Entry 2QTB (X-ray diffraction, 2.25 A resolution); this record covers chains A and B.

== Chain A (and B) ==
Name: Dipeptidyl peptidase 4
Source organism: Homo sapiens
Notes: EC 3.4.14.5; chain B of this document is another copy of the same molecule, construct and numbering; everything in this record applies to it too
UniProt: P27487 (DPP4_HUMAN); numbering as in UniProt (aligned over 1-766)
Chain sequence (766 residues; row label = number of the first residue in the row):
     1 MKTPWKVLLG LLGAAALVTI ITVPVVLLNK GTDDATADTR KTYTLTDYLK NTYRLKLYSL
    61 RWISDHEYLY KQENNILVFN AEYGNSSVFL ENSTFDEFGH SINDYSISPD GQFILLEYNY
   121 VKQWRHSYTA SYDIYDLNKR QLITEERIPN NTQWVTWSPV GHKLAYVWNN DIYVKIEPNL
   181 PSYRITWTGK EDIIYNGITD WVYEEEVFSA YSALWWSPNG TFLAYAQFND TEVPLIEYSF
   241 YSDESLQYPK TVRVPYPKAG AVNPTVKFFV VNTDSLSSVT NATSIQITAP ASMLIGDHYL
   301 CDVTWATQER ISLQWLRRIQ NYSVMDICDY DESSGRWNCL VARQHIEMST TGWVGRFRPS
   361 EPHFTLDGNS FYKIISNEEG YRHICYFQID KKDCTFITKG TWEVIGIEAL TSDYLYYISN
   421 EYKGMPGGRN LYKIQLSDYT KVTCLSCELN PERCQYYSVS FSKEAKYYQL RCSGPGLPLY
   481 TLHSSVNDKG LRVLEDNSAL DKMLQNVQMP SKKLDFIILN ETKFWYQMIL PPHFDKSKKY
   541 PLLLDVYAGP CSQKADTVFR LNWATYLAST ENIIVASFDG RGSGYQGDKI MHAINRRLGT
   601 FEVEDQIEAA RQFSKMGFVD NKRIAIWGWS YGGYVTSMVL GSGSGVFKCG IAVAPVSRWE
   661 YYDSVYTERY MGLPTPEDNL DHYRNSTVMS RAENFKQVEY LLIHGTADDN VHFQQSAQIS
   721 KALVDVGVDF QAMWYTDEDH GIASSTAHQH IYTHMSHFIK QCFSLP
Disordered / not traced: 1-38
Differences from the reference sequence: engineered mutation Thr39 (Ser in P27487)
Cystine bridges: Cys328-Cys339, Cys385-Cys394, Cys444-Cys447, Cys454-Cys472, Cys649-Cys762
Covalently attached groups: N-acetylglucosamine (NAG) linked to Asn85, Asn92, Asn150, Asn219, Asn281, Asn321, Asn520; glycan linked to Asn229
Metal / ion sites: Na+: Gly490, Leu491
Residues lining bound ligands: 474 ((2S,3S)-3-amino-4-(3,3-difluoropyrrolidin-1-yl)-N,N-dimethyl-4-oxo-2-(trans-4-[1,2,4]triazolo[1,5-a]pyridin-6-ylcyclohexyl)butanamide): Arg125, Glu205, Glu206, Val207, Ser209, Phe357, Arg358, Tyr547, Ser630, Tyr631, Val656, Trp659, Tyr662, Tyr666, Asn710, Val711, His740
UniProt features mapped onto this chain:
  - active site (Charge relay system): Ser630, Asp708, His740
  - glycosylation (N-linked (GlcNAc...) asparagine): Asn85, Asn92, Asn150, Asn219, Asn229, Asn281, Asn321, Asn520, Asn685
  - mutagenesis: Asn85 (N85A: Does not inhibit dipeptidyl peptidase activity, interaction with ADA and homodimer formation), Asn92 (N92A: Does not inhibit dipeptidyl peptidase activity, interaction with ADA and homodimer formation), Asn150 (N150A: Does not inhibit dipeptidyl peptidase activity, interaction with ADA and homodimer formation), Glu205 (E205K: Inhibits dipeptidyl peptidase activity), Glu206 (E206L: Inhibits dipeptidyl peptidase activity), Asn219 (N219A: Does not inhibit dipeptidyl peptidase activity, interaction with ADA and homodimer formation), Asn229 (N229A: Does not inhibit dipeptidyl peptidase activity, interaction with ADA and homodimer formation), Asn281 (N281A: Does not inhibit dipeptidyl peptidase activity, interaction with ADA and homodimer formation), Asn321 (N321A: Does not inhibit dipeptidyl peptidase activity, interaction with ADA and homodimer formation), Asn520 (N520A: Does not inhibit dipeptidyl peptidase activity, interaction with ADA and homodimer formation), Asn685 (N685A: Does not inhibit dipeptidyl peptidase activity, interaction with ADA and homodimer formation), His750 (H750A: Inhibits weakly homodimerization and dipeptidyl peptidase activity ...)

== Interface between chain A and chain B ==
Residue-residue contacts (109):
  Pro234(A) with Tyr248(B)
  Leu235(A) with Tyr248(B)
  Ile236(A) with Pro249(B)
  Glu237(A) with Ser239(B); Thr251(B), hydrogen bond; Arg253(B), salt bridge
  Ser239(A) with Glu237(B); Tyr238(B)
  Tyr241(A) with Phe713(B); Gln714(B); Ala717(B), hydrophobic; Gln718(B), hydrogen bond (backbone-side chain)
  Ser242(A) with Gln718(B), hydrogen bond (backbone-side chain); Lys721(B), hydrogen bond (backbone-side chain)
  Asp243(A) with Gln718(B), hydrogen bond (backbone-side chain)
  Glu244(A) with Arg658(B), salt bridge; Tyr661(B), hydrogen bond (backbone-side chain); Thr687(B); Met689(B); Gln718(B)
  Leu246(A) with Tyr661(B); Gln714(B)
  Gln247(A) with Lys258(B); Ala259(B), hydrogen bond (side chain-backbone); Glu660(B), hydrogen bond (side chain-backbone); Tyr661(B); Gln714(B), hydrogen bond (backbone-side chain)
  Tyr248(A) with Pro234(B); Leu235(B); Tyr256(B), hydrogen bond (side chain-backbone); Pro257(B); Lys258(B), hydrogen bond (side chain-backbone); Ala261(B)
  Pro249(A) with Ile236(B); Gln714(B)
  Thr251(A) with Glu237(B), hydrogen bond
  Arg253(A) with Glu237(B), salt bridge; Arg253(B)
  Tyr256(A) with Tyr248(B), hydrogen bond (backbone-side chain)
  Pro257(A) with Tyr248(B)
  Lys258(A) with Gln247(B); Tyr248(B), hydrogen bond (backbone-side chain)
  Ala259(A) with Gln247(B), hydrogen bond (backbone-side chain)
  Ala261(A) with Tyr248(B)
  Arg658(A) with Glu244(B), salt bridge
  Glu660(A) with Gln247(B), hydrogen bond (backbone-side chain)
  Tyr661(A) with Glu244(B), hydrogen bond (side chain-backbone); Leu246(B); Gln247(B)
  Thr687(A) with Glu244(B)
  Met689(A) with Glu244(B)
  Phe713(A) with Tyr241(B); Trp734(B)
  Gln714(A) with Tyr241(B); Leu246(B); Gln247(B), hydrogen bond (side chain-backbone); Pro249(B)
  Ser716(A) with Trp734(B)
  Ala717(A) with Tyr241(B), hydrophobic; Trp734(B); Thr736(B), hydrogen bond (backbone-side chain)
  Gln718(A) with Tyr241(B), hydrogen bond (side chain-backbone); Ser242(B), hydrogen bond (side chain-backbone); Asp243(B), hydrogen bond (side chain-backbone); Glu244(B)
  Ser720(A) with Trp734(B), hydrogen bond; Thr736(B), hydrogen bond
  Lys721(A) with Ser242(B), hydrogen bond (side chain-backbone); Thr736(B)
  Val724(A) with Tyr735(B), hydrophobic; Thr746(B); Ala747(B); His750(B)
  Asp725(A) with Thr746(B), hydrogen bond
  Val728(A) with His750(B), hydrogen bond (backbone-side chain)
  Asp729(A) with His750(B); His754(B), salt bridge; His757(B)
  Phe730(A) with Met733(B); His750(B); His754(B)
  Gln731(A) with Gln731(B)
  Ala732(A) with Ala732(B); Trp734(B), hydrophobic
  Met733(A) with Phe730(B); Trp734(B)
  Trp734(A) with Leu702(B), hydrophobic; Phe713(B); Ser716(B); Ser720(B), hydrogen bond; Ala732(B), hydrophobic; Met733(B); Trp734(B), hydrophobic
  Tyr735(A) with Val724(B), hydrophobic
  Thr736(A) with Ala717(B), hydrogen bond (side chain-backbone); Ser720(B), hydrogen bond; Lys721(B)
  Asp737(A) with Lys721(B)
  Thr746(A) with Val724(B); Asp725(B), hydrogen bond
  Ala747(A) with Val724(B), hydrophobic
  His750(A) with Val724(B); Val728(B), hydrogen bond (side chain-backbone); Asp729(B); Phe730(B)
  His754(A) with Asp729(B), salt bridge; Phe730(B); Gln731(B)
  His757(A) with Asp729(B), salt bridge
Interface residues without a listed pair, chain A (53 interface residues in all): Tyr238, Ser245, Leu702, Leu723
Interface residues without a listed pair, chain B (52 interface residues in all): Ser245, Asp737

== Overview ==
53 residues of chain A and 52 residues of chain B are in contact; the contacts include 32 hydrogen bonds and 7
salt bridges. Polar pairs include Glu237(A)-Arg253(B), Glu244(A)-Arg658(B) and Asp729(A)-His754(B). Chain A
binds compound 474.
Both chains are Dipeptidyl peptidase 4 (Homo sapiens). Entry 2QTB (Human dipeptidyl peptidase iv/cd26 in
complex with a 4-aryl cyclohexylalanine inhibitor) was determined by X-ray diffraction together with 2QT9 from
the same study.
